2UZR - chain A; structure by X-ray diffraction, 1.94 A resolution.

== Chain A ==
Name: RAC-alpha serine/threonine-protein kinase
From: Homo sapiens
Notes: EC 2.7.11.1
UniProtKB: P31749 (AKT1_HUMAN); residues 1-123 here = UniProt positions 1-123
Amino-acid sequence (124 residues; each row starts with the number of its first residue; numbering starts at 0):
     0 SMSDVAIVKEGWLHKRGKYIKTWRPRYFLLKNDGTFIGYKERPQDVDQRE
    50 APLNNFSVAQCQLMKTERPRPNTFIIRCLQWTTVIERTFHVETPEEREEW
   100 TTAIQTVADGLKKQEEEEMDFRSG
Disordered / not traced: 0-2, 43-47, 121-123
Cystine bridges: Cys-60/Cys-77
Sequence notes: expression tag (0); variant Lys-17 (Glu in P31749)
UniProt features mapped onto this chain:
  - binding site (1D-myo-inositol 1,3,4,5-tetrakisphosphate): Lys-14 to Gly-16, Tyr-18, Ile-19, Arg-23 to Arg-25, Asn-53, Arg-86
  - modified residue (N6-acetyllysine): Lys-14, Lys-20
  - natural variant: Lys-17 (E17K: In PROTEUSS and breast cancer; this construct carries the variant), Arg-25 (R25C: In CWS6)
  - mutagenesis: Lys-8 (K8R: Substantial reduction of ubiquitination, phosphorylation at T-308 and S-473, AKT activation as well as IGF1-induced membrane recruitment ...), Lys-14 (K14A: Impairs interaction with PtdIns(3,4,5)P3 and PtdIns(3,4)P2 ...), Lys-20 (K20Q: Substantial reduction of phosphorylation at T-308 and S-473, reduced AKT activation, and reduced binding to PIP3 as well as IGF1-induced membrane recruitment. Loss of membrane localization ...), Arg-25 (R25A: Impairs interaction with PtdIns(3,4,5)P3 and PtdIns(3,4)P2), Arg-76 to Leu-78 (Abolished binding to cyclin-A, preventing phosphorylation by CDK2), Arg-86 (R86A: Impairs interaction with PtdIns(3,4,5)P3 and PtdIns(3,4)P2)

== In short ==
UniProt lists 10 residues binding 1D-myo-inositol 1,3,4,5-tetrakisphosphate and 8 mutagenesis sites.
Chain A is RAC-alpha serine/threonine-protein kinase (Homo sapiens); the structure, A transforming mutation in
the pleckstrin homology domain of AKT1 in cancer (AKT1-PH_E17K), was determined by X-ray diffraction together
with 2UZS from the same study.
